PDB entry 6UM1 | electron microscopy, 3.46 A resolution | chain A

# Chain A
Molecule: Cation-independent mannose-6-phosphate receptor
Organism: Bos taurus
UniProtKB: P08169 (MPRI_BOVIN); residue numbers follow UniProt; this construct covers 1-2499
Amino-acid sequence (2499 residues; each row starts with the number of its first residue):
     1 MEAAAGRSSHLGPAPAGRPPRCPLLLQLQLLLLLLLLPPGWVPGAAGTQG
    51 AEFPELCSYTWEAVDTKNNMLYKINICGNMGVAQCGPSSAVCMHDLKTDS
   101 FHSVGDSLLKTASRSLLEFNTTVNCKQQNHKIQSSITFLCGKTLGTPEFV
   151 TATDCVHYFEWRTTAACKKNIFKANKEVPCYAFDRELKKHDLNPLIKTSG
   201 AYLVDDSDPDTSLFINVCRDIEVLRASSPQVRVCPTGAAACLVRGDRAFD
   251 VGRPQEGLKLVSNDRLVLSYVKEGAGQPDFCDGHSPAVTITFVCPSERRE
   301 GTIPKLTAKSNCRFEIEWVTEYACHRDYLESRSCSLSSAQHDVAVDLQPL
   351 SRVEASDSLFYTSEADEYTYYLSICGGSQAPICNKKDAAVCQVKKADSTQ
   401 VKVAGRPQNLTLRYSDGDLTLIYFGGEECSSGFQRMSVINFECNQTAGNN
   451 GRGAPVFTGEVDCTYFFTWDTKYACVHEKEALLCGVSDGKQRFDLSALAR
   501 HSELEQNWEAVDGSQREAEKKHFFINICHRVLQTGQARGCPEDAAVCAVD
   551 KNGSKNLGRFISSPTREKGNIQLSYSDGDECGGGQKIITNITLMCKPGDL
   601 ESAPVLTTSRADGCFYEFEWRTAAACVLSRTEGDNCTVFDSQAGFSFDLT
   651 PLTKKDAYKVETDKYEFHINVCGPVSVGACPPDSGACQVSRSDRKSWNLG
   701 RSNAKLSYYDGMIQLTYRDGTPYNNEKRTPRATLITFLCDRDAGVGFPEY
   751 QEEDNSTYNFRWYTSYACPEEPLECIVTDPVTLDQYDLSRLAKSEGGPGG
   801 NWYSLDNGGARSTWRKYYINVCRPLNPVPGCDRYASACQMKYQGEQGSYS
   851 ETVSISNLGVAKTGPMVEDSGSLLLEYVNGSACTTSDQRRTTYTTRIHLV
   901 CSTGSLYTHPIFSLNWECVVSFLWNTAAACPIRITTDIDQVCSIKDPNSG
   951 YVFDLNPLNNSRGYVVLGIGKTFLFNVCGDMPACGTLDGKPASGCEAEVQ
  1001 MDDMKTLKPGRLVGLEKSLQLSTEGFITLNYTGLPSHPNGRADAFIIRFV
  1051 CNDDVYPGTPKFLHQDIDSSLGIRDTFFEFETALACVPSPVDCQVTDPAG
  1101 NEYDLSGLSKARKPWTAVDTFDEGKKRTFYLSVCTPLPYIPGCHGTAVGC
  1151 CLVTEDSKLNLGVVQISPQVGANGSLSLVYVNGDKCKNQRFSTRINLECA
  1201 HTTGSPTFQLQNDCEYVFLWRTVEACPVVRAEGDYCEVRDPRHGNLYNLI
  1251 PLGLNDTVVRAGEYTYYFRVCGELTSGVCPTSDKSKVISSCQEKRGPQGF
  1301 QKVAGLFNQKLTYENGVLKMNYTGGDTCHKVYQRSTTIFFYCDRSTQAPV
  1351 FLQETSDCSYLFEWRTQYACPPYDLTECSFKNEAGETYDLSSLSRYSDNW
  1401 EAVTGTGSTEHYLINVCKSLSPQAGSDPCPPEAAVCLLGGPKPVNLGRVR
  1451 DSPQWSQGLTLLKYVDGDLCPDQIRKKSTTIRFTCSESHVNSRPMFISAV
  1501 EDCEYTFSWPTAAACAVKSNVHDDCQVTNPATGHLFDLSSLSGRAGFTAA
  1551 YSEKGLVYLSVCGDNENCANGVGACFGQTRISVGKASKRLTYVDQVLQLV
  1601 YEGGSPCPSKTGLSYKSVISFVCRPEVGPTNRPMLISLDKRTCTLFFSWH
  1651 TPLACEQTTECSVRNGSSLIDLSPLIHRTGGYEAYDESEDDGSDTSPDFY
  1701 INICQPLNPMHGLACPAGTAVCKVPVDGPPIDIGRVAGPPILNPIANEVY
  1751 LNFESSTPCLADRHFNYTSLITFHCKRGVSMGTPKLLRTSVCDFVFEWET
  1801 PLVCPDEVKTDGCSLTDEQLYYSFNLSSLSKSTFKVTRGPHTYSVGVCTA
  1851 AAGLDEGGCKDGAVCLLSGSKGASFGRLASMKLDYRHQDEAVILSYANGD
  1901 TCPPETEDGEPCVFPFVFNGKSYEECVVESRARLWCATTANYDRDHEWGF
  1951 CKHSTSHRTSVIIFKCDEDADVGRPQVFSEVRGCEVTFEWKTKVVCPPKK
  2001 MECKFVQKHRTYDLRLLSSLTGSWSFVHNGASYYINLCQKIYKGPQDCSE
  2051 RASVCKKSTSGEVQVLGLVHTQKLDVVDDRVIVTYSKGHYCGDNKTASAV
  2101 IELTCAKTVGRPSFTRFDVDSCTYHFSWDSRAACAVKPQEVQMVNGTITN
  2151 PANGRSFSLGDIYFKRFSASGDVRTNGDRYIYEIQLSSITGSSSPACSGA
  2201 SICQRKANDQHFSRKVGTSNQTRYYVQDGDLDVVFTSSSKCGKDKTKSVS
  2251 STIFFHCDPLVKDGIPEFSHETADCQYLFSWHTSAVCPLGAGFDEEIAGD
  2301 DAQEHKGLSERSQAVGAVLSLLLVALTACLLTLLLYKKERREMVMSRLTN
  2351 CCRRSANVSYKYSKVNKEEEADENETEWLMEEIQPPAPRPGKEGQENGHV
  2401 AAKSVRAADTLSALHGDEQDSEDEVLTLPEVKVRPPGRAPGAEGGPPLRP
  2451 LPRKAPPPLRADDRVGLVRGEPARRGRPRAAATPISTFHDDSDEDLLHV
Unresolved in the structure: 1-50, 999-1010, 1814-1826, 2135-2142, 2292-2499
Disulfides: C57-C77, C85-C92, C125-C155, C140-C167, C180-C218, C234-C241, C281-C312, C294-C324, C334-C375, C383-C391, C429-C463, C443-C475, C484-C528, C540-C547, C581-C614, C595-C626, C636-C672, C680-C687, C739-C768, C775-C822, C831-C838, C883-C918, C901-C930, C942-C978, C984-C995, C1051-C1086, C1093-C1134, C1143-C1151, C1186-C1214, C1199-C1226, C1236-C1271, C1279-C1291, C1328-C1358, C1342-C1370, C1378-C1417, C1429-C1436, C1470-C1503, C1485-C1515, C1525-C1562, C1568-C1575, C1607-C1643, C1623-C1655, C1661-C1704, C1715-C1722, C1759-C1792, C1775-C1804, C1813-C1848, C1859-C1865, C1902-C1984, C1912-C1936, C1926-C1951, C1966-C1996, C2003-C2038, C2048-C2055, C2091-C2122, C2105-C2134, C2197-C2203, C2241-C2275, C2257-C2287
Glycans and other covalent adducts: N-acetylglucosamine (NAG) linked to N120, N444, N590, N1030
Ligand contacts: N-acetylglucosamine (NAG; 2-acetamido-2-deoxy-beta-D-glucopyranose): S913, L914, W916, K1319, N1321, T1323, Y1332, S1335, T1337, F1339, S1359, L1361

# Overview
Chain A binds N-acetylglucosamine. Covalently linked N-acetylglucosamine: at N120, N444, N590 and N1030.
Chain A is Cation-independent mannose-6-phosphate receptor (Bos taurus); the structure, Structure of
M-6-P/IGFII Receptor at pH 4.5, was determined by electron microscopy together with 6UM2 from the same study.
